4H62 - chains K and Q of the 3 polymer chains in the assembly; structure by X-ray diffraction, 3.00 A resolution.

Chain K:
Protein: Mediator of RNA polymerase II transcription subunit 11
From: Saccharomyces cerevisiae
Notes: fragment: C-terminal region
Reference sequence: Q99278 (MED11_YEAST); numbering as in UniProt (aligned over 84-115)
Sequence (40 residues; row label = number of the first residue in the row):
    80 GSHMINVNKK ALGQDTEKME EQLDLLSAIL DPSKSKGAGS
Disordered / not traced: 80-92, 112-119
Construct notes: expression tag (80-83); linker (116-119)
Modified / non-standard residues: Mse-83 (selenomethionine); Mse-98 (selenomethionine; parent Met)

Chain Q:
Protein: Mediator of RNA polymerase II transcription subunit 17
From: Saccharomyces cerevisiae
Notes: fragment: C-terminal region
Reference sequence: P32569 (MED17_YEAST); numbering as in UniProt (aligned over 377-687)
Sequence (312 residues; row label = number of the first residue in the row):
   376 MKGTDFVHSV KKFLRVRIFT KIESEDDYIL SGESVMDRDS ESEEAETKDI RKQIQLLKKI
   436 IFEKELMYQI KKECALLISY GVSIENENKV IIELPNEKFE IELLSLDDDS IVNHEQDLPK
   496 INDKRANLML VMLRLLLVVI FKKTLRSRIS SPHGLINLNV DDDILIIRPI LGKVRFANYK
   556 LLLKKIIKDY VLDIVPGSSI TETEVEREQP QENKNIDDEN ITKLNKEIRA FDKLLNIPRR
   616 ELKINLPLTE HKSPNLSLML ESPNYCNALI HIKFSAGTEA NAVSFDTTFS DFKEVEDFLH
   676 FIVAEYIQQK KV
Disordered / not traced: 376-382, 414-423, 485-492, 581-593, 685-687
Construct notes: expression tag (376)
Modified / non-standard residues: Mse-376 (selenomethionine); Mse-411, Mse-442, Mse-504, Mse-507, Mse-634 (selenomethionine; parent Met)

Interface between chain K and chain Q:
Pairs across the interface (23; chain K residue first):
  Asp-94(K) with Val-513(Q); Phe-516(Q)
  Thr-95(K) with Lys-517(Q), hydrogen bond; Glu-602(Q), hydrogen bond
  Lys-97(K) with Phe-437(Q); Val-513(Q)
  Mse-98(K) with Val-513(Q), hydrophobic; Glu-602(Q); Phe-606(Q)
  Glu-100(K) with Lys-434(Q), salt bridge
  Gln-101(K) with Val-506(Q); Arg-509(Q), hydrogen bond; Leu-510(Q)
  Leu-104(K) with Val-506(Q), hydrophobic; Arg-509(Q)
  Leu-105(K) with Val-506(Q), hydrophobic; Leu-510(Q), hydrophobic
  Ile-108(K) with Lys-499(Q), hydrogen bond (backbone-side chain); Asn-502(Q); Leu-503(Q), hydrophobic; Val-506(Q), hydrophobic
  Leu-109(K) with Lys-499(Q); Leu-503(Q), hydrophobic
Interface residues without a listed pair, chain K (11 interface residues in all): Leu-102
Interface residues without a listed pair, chain Q (14 interface residues in all): Lys-598

Summary:
11 residues of chain K face 14 of chain Q across their interface; the contacts include 4 hydrogen bonds and 1
salt bridge. Polar pairs include Glu-100(K)/Lys-434(Q), Thr-95(K)/Lys-517(Q) and Thr-95(K)/Glu-602(Q).
Here chain K is Mediator of RNA polymerase II transcription subunit 11 and chain Q is Mediator of RNA
polymerase II transcription subunit 17, both from Saccharomyces cerevisiae. Entry 4H62 (Structure of the
Saccharomyces cerevisiae Mediator subcomplex Med17C/Med11C/Med22C) was determined by X-ray diffraction
together with 4H61 and 4H63 from the same study.
